8FFI - chains K and L of the 16 polymer chains in the assembly; structure by electron microscopy, 2.70 A resolution.

# Chain K
Molecule: target DNA
Sequence (25 nucleotides; numbered 1 to 25; the number before each row is that of its first residue):
     1 CAACTAATAG ATTAGAGCCG TCAAT
Disordered / not traced: 1-3, 24-25

# Chain L
Name: short pAgo
Organism: Maribacter polysiphoniae
UniProt: A0A316E3U6 (A0A316E3U6_9FLAO); residues 1-507 here = UniProt positions 1-507
Chain sequence (507 residues; numbered 1 to 507; the number before each row is that of its first residue):
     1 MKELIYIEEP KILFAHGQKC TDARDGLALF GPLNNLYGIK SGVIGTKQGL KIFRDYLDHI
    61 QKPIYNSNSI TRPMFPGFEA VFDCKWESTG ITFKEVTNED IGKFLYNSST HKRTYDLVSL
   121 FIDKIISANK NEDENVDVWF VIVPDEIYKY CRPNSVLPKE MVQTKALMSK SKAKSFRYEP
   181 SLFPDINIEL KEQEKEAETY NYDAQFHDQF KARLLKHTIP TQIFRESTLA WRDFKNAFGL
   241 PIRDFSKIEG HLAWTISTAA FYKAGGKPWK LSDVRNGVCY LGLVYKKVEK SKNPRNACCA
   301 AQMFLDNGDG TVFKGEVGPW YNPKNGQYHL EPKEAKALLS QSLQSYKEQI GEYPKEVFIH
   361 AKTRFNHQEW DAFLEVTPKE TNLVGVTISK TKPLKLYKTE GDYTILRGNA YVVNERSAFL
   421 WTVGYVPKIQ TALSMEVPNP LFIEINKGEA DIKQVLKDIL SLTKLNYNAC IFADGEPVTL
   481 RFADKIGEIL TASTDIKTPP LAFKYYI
Disordered / not traced: 159-196
Bound ions: Mg2+: Asn468, Ile507 (shared with 2 residues of chain J)
Reported in the primary citation:
  - binding site for guide RNA: His207, Lys211, Phe224, Arg225, Thr228, Arg243, Phe245, His251, Leu252, Thr255
  - binding site for target DNA: Arg72, Lys247

# Interface between chain K and chain L
Contacting residue pairs - 22 pairs, chain K then chain L:
  DT12(K) with Arg364(L), phosphate contact
  DT13(K) with Tyr328(L), sugar contact; Lys362(L), phosphate contact; Thr363(L), phosphate contact; Arg364(L), salt bridge to the phosphate
  DA14(K) with Lys287(L), phosphate contact; Tyr328(L), hydrogen bond to the sugar; Lys362(L), phosphate contact; Thr363(L), phosphate contact
  DG15(K) with Lys286(L), salt bridge to the phosphate; Lys287(L), hydrogen bond to the phosphate; Glu289(L), phosphate contact
  DA16(K) with Asn154(L), phosphate contact
  DG17(K) with Arg152(L), salt bridge to the phosphate; Asn154(L), hydrogen bond to the phosphate
  DC18(K) with Arg152(L), salt bridge to the phosphate
  DG20(K) with Met435(L), phosphate contact
  DT21(K) with Met435(L), sugar contact
  DC22(K) with Arg72(L), salt bridge to the phosphate; Lys247(L), hydrogen bond to the base
  DA23(K) with Ser67(L), hydrogen bond to the phosphate; Asn68(L), phosphate contact
Interface residues without a listed pair, chain L (16 interface residues in all): Pro153, Tyr285

# Summary
The interface between chain K and chain L involves 11 residues on one side and 16 on the other, with 5
hydrogen bonds and 5 salt bridges. Polar contacts include DC22(K)-Lys247(L), DA14(K)-Tyr328(L) and
DG15(K)-Lys287(L). The paper reports a binding site for guide RNA at His207(L), Lys211(L) and Phe224(L) among
others; a binding site for target DNA at Arg72(L) and Lys247(L).
Chain K is target DNA and chain L is short pAgo (Maribacter polysiphoniae); the structure, Structure of
tetramerized MapSPARTA upon guide RNA-mediated target DNA binding, was determined by electron microscopy (same
publication as 8FEX, 8SP0, 8SP3, 8SPO and 8SQU).
